Entry 6WQ2 (electron microscopy, 4.00 A resolution); this record covers chains 1 and t of the 36 polymer chains in the assembly.

== Chain 1 ==
Molecule: A-DNA
From: Sulfolobus islandicus filamentous virus
Sequence (225 nucleotides; row label = number of the first residue in the row):
     7 ATATATATATATATATATATATATATATATATATATATATATATATATAT
    57 ATATATATATATATATATATATATATATATATATATATATATATATATAT
   107 ATATATATATATATATATATATATATATATATATATATATATATATATAT
   157 ATATATATATATATATATATATATATATATATATATATATATATATATAT
   207 ATATATATATATATATATATATATA

== Chain t ==
Protein: Structural protein MCP1
From: Sulfolobus islandicus filamentous virus
UniProtKB: Q914J4 (Y036_SIFVH); residue numbers follow UniProt; this construct covers 1-204
Sequence (204 residues; row label = number of the first residue in the row):
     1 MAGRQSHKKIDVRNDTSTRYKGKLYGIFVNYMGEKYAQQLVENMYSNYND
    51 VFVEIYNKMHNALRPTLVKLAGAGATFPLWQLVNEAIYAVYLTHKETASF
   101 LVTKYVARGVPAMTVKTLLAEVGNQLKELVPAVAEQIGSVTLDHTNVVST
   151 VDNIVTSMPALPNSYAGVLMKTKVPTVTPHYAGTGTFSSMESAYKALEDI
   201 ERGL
Disordered / not traced: 1-2

== How chain 1 and chain t interact ==
Residue-residue contacts - 31 pairs, chain 1 then chain t:
  DA205(1) - Pro162(t)  sugar contact
  DA205(1) - Ser164(t)  phosphate contact
  DT206(1) - Lys95(t)  salt bridge to the phosphate
  DT206(1) - Pro162(t)  phosphate contact
  DT206(1) - Asn163(t)  hydrogen bond to the phosphate
  DT212(1) - Leu24(t)  sugar contact
  DT212(1) - Ile27(t)  phosphate contact
  DA213(1) - Tyr20(t)  sugar contact
  DA213(1) - Lys23(t)  phosphate contact
  DT214(1) - Thr16(t)  phosphate contact
  DT214(1) - Arg19(t)  salt bridge to the phosphate
  DT214(1) - Tyr48(t)  sugar contact
  DA215(1) - Ile10(t)  sugar contact
  DA215(1) - Asp11(t)  phosphate contact
  DA215(1) - Val12(t)  hydrogen bond to the phosphate
  DA215(1) - Arg13(t)  salt bridge to the phosphate
  DA215(1) - Thr16(t)  phosphate contact
  DA215(1) - Arg19(t)  salt bridge to the phosphate
  DT216(1) - Ile10(t)  base contact
  DT216(1) - Asp11(t)  phosphate contact
  DT216(1) - Asn57(t)  phosphate contact
  DT216(1) - His60(t)  salt bridge to the phosphate
  DT216(1) - Arg64(t)  salt bridge to the phosphate
  DT216(1) - Phe77(t)  base contact
  DT216(1) - Trp80(t)  hydrogen bond to the phosphate
  DA217(1) - Ile10(t)  phosphate contact
  DA217(1) - Arg64(t)  salt bridge to the phosphate
  DA217(1) - Gly74(t)  sugar contact
  DA217(1) - Thr76(t)  sugar contact
  DA217(1) - Trp80(t)  phosphate contact
  DA221(1) - Gly3(t)  phosphate contact
Also at the interface, not in a pair above, chain 1 (12 interface residues in all): DT218, DT220, DT222
Also at the interface, not in a pair above, chain t (27 interface residues in all): Arg4, Gln5, Phe52, Leu161

== Overview ==
The interface between chain 1 and chain t involves 12 residues on one side and 27 on the other, with 3
hydrogen bonds and 7 salt bridges. Polar contacts include DT206(1)-Asn163(t), DA215(1)-Val12(t) and
DT216(1)-Trp80(t).
Chain 1 is A-DNA and chain t is Structural protein MCP1, both from Sulfolobus islandicus filamentous virus;
the structure, Cryo-EM of the S. islandicus filamentous virus, SIFV, was determined by electron microscopy
(same publication as 6WQ0).
